1XXT - chains A and C of the 4 polymer chains in the assembly; structure by X-ray diffraction, 1.91 A resolution.

== Chain A (and C) ==
Name: Hemoglobin alpha chain
Source organism: Homo sapiens
Notes: chain C of this document is another copy of the same molecule, construct and numbering; everything in this record applies to it too
UniProt: P69905 (HBA_HUMAN); numbering as in UniProt (aligned over 1-141)
Chain sequence (141 residues; each row starts with the number of its first residue):
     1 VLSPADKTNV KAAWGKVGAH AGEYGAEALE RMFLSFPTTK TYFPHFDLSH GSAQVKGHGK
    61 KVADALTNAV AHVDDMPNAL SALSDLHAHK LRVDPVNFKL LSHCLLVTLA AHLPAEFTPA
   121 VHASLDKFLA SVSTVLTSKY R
Ion coordination: heme Fe near His87 (its only coordinating residue here)
Ligand contacts: heme (HEM): Met32, Thr39, Tyr42, Phe43, His45, Phe46, His58, Lys61, Val62, Ala65, Leu66, Leu83, Leu86, His87, Leu91, Val93, Asn97, Phe98, Leu101, Val132, Ser133, Leu136
Curated features (UniProtKB/Swiss-Prot):
  - site: Lys61 (Not glycated)
  - natural variant: Asp6 (A6D: In J-Toronto; this construct carries the variant), Ala13 (A13D: In J-Paris 1/J-Aljezur), Glu27 (A27E: In Shenyang; this construct carries the variant), Lys61 (K61N: In Zambia; deletion: In Clinic), Asp64 (A64D: In Pontoise; this construct carries the variant), Asp75 (D75A: In Lille; D75G: In Chapel Hill; D75N: In G-Pest), Ala111 (A111D: In Petah Tikva)

== How chain A and chain C interact ==
Contacting residue pairs (4; chain A residue first):
  Asp126(A) - Arg141(C)  salt bridge
  Lys127(A) - Arg141(C)  hydrogen bond (side chain-backbone)
  Arg141(A) - Asp126(C)  salt bridge
  Arg141(A) - Lys127(C)  hydrogen bond (backbone-side chain)
Also at the interface, not in a pair above, chain A (5 interface residues in all): Ala123, Ala130
Also at the interface, not in a pair above, chain C (5 interface residues in all): Ala123, Ala130

== Overview ==
The chain A/chain C interface involves 5 residues from each chain; the contacts include 2 hydrogen bonds and 2
salt bridges. Polar contacts include Asp126(A)-Arg141(C) and Lys127(A)-Arg141(C). Chain A binds heme.
Both chains are Hemoglobin alpha chain (Homo sapiens). Entry 1XXT (The T-to-T High Transitions in Human
Hemoglobin: wild-type deoxy Hb A (low salt, one test set)) was determined by X-ray diffraction (same
publication as 1XY0, 1XZ5, 1XZ7, 1XZU, 1XZV, 1Y09 and 45 further entries).
